5L39 - chains B and E of the 6 polymer chains in the assembly; structure by X-ray diffraction, 2.10 A resolution.

[Chain B (and E)]
Protein: RMM microcompartment shell protein MSM0275
Source organism: Mycobacterium smegmatis (strain ATCC 700084 / mc(2)155)
Notes: chain E of this document is another copy of the same molecule, construct and numbering; everything in this record applies to it too
UniProt: A0QP52 (A0QP52_MYCS2); residue numbers follow UniProt; this construct covers 1-202
Amino-acid sequence (215 residues; row label = number of the first residue in the row):
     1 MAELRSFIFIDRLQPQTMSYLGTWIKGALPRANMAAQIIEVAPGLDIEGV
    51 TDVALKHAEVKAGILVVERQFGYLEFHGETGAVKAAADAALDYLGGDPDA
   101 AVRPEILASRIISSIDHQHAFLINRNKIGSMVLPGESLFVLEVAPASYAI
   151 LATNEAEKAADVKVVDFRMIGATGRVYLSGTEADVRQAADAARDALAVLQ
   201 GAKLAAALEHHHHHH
Disordered / not traced: 1, 211-215 (chain E: 1, 200-215)
Construct notes: expression tag (203-215)
Reported in the primary citation:
  - contacts within the chain: I25-L29 (hydrophobic contact)
  - conformationally variable residues (helix shift, loop rearrangement): T23, K26 to N33

[Chain B / chain E interface]
Pairs across the interface (36; chain B residue first):
  Q16(B) - M131(E)
  Q16(B) - L133(E)
  M18(B) - H117(E)
  M18(B) - F121(E)
  S19(B) - M131(E)
  S19(B) - L133(E)
  S19(B) - P134(E)
  Y20(B) - M131(E)  hydrogen bond (backbone-side chain)
  G22(B) - F121(E)
  G22(B) - R125(E)  hydrogen bond (backbone-side chain)
  T23(B) - N124(E)
  T23(B) - R125(E)
  T23(B) - K127(E)
  W24(B) - R125(E)
  I25(B) - R125(E)  hydrogen bond (backbone-side chain)
  L29(B) - F121(E)  hydrophobic
  L29(B) - R125(E)
  P30(B) - H117(E)  hydrogen bond (backbone-side chain)
  P30(B) - F121(E)
  A32(B) - H117(E)
  H117(B) - I25(E)
  H117(B) - G27(E)
  H117(B) - A28(E)
  Q118(B) - W24(E)
  F121(B) - G22(E)
  F121(B) - T23(E)
  F121(B) - W24(E)  hydrophobic
  R125(B) - S19(E)  hydrogen bond (side chain-backbone)
  R125(B) - G22(E)
  I128(B) - K127(E)
  G129(B) - S130(E)
  G129(B) - M131(E)  hydrogen bond (backbone-backbone)
  S130(B) - M131(E)
  M131(B) - Q16(E)
  M131(B) - S130(E)
  V164(B) - M131(E)
Interface residues without a listed pair, chain B (23 interface residues in all): K26, R31, K127
Interface residues without a listed pair, chain E (21 interface residues in all): Y20, L21, G129, V132

[Summary]
Chain B and chain E form an interface of 23 and 21 residues respectively; the contacts include 6 hydrogen
bonds. Polar contacts include Y20(B)-M131(E), G22(B)-R125(E) and I25(B)-R125(E). The paper reports
conformational variability at T23(B) and K26(B); contacts within the chain involving L29(B) and I25(B).
Both chains are RMM microcompartment shell protein MSM0275 (Mycobacterium smegmatis (strain ATCC 700084 /
mc(2)155)). Entry 5L39 (The structure of the fused permuted hexameric shell protein MSM0275 from the RMM
microcompartment) was determined by X-ray diffraction, deposited together with 5L37, 5L38 and 5SUH.
